5AOE - chain A; structure by X-ray diffraction, 2.50 A resolution.

== Chain A ==
Protein: Pneumolysin
From: Streptococcus pneumoniae
Reference sequence: Q04IN8 (TACY_STRP2); aligned to UniProt positions 1-471 over residues 1-471
Chain sequence (488 residues; numbered -16 to 471; the number before each row is that of its first residue; numbers below 1 keep their minus sign (Ala-16 is residue -16)):
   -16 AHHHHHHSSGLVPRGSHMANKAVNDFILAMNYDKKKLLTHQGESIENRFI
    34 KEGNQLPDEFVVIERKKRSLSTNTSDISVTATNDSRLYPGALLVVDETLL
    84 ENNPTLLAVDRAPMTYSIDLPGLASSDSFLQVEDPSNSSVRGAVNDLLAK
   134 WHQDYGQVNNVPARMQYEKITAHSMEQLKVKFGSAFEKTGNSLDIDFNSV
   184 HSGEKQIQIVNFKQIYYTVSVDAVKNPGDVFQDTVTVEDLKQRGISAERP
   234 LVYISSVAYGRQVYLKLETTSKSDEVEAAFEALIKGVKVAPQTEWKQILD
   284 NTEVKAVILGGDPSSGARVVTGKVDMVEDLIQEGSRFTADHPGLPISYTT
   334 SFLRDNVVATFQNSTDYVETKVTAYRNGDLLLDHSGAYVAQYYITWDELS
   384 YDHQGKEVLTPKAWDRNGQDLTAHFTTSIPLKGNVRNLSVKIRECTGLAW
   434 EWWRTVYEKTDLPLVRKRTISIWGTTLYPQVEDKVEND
Differences from the reference sequence: expression tag (-16 to 0); engineered mutation Glu151 (Asp168 in Q04IN8)
Swiss-Prot annotation at these positions:
  - motif: Glu427 to Arg437 (Conserved undecapeptide), Thr459, Leu460 (Cholesterol binding)

== In short ==
Chain A is Pneumolysin (Streptococcus pneumoniae); the structure, Crystal structure of pneumolysin D168A
mutant, was determined by X-ray diffraction (same publication as 5LY6 and 5AOF).
